Entry 7QQB (X-ray diffraction, 2.60 A resolution); this record covers chains A and L of the 4 polymer chains in the assembly.

== Chain A ==
Protein: Envelope polyprotein
Source organism: Puumala orthohantavirus
UniProtKB: chimeric construct of A0A0B4U5I0, A0A6M3W7M6: residues 20-381 from A0A0B4U5I0 (A0A0B4U5I0_9VIRU) positions 20-381 (same numbers); residues 426-860 from A0A6M3W7M6 positions 659-1093 (UniProt number = residue number + 233)
Chain sequence (889 residues; row label = number of the first residue in the row):
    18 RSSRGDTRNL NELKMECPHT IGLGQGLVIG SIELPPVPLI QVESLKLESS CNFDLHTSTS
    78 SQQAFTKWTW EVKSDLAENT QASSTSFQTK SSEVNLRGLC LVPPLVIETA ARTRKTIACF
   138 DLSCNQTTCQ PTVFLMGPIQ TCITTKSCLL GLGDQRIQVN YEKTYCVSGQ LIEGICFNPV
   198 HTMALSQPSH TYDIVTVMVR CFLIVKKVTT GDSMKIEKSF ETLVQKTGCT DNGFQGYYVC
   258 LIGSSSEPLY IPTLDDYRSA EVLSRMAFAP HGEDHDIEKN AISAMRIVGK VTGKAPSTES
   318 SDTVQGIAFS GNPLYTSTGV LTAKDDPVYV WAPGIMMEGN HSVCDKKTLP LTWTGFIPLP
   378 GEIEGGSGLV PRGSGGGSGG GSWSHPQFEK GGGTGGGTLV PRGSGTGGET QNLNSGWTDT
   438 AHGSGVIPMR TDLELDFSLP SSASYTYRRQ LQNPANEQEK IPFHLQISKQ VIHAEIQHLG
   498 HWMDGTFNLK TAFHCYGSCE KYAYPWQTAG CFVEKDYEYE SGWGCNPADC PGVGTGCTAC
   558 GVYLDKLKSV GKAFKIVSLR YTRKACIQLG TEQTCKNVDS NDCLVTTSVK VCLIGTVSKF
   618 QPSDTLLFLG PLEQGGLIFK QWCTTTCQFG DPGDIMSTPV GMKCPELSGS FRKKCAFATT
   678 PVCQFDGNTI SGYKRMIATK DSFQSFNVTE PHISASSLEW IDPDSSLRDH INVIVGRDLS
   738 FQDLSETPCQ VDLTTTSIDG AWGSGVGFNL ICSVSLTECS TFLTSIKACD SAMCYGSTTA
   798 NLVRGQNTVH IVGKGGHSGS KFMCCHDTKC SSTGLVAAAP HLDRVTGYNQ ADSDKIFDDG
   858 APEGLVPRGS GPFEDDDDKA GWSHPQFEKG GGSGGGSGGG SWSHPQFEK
Not modelled in the structure: 18-25, 200-203, 382-906
Sequence notes: expression tag (18-19, 861-906); conflict Asp362 (Glu in A0A0B4U5I0); linker (382-425)
Cystine bridges: Cys34-Cys159, Cys68-Cys165, Cys117-Cys136, Cys141-Cys146, Cys183-Cys193, Cys218-Cys257, Cys246-Cys361
Covalently attached groups: N-acetylglucosamine (NAG) linked to Asn142; glycan linked to Asn357

== Chain L ==
Protein: Single Chain Variable Fragment (scFv) of ADI-42898
Source organism: Homo sapiens
Notes: antibody fragment or engineered binder
Chain sequence (298 residues; each row starts with the number of its first residue; a row labelled like 27A-27E holds insertion residues (27A, then the next letters in order); numbers below 1 keep their minus sign (Arg-147 is residue -147)):
  -147 RSQVQLVESG GGVVQPGRSL RLSCAASGFT FSSYAMHWVR QAPGKGLEWV AVTWFDVSKK
   -87 DYADSVKGRF TISRDNSKNT LYLQMNSLRA EDTAVYYCAR NLIRYSGSYF PVHGMDVWGQ
   -27 GTTVTVSSGT GGSGGGGSGG GGSGGGASDI VMTQSPLSLP VTPGEPASIS CRSSQ
27A-27E SLLHT
    28 YGYNCLDWYL QRPGQSPQLL ISLGSYRASG VPDRFSGSGS GTDFTLKISR VEAEDVGVYY
    88 CMQALHPFTF GGGTKVEIKG PFEDDDDKAG WSHPQFEKGG GSGGGSGGGS WSHPQFEK
Not modelled in the structure: -147 to 0, 105-145
Cystine bridges: Cys23-Cys88

== How chain A and chain L interact ==
Residue-residue contacts - 8 pairs, chain A then chain L:
  Lys90(A) with Ser56(L)
  Glu95(A) with Tyr53(L), hydrogen bond (backbone-side chain)
  Asn96(A) with Tyr30(L), hydrogen bond (backbone-side chain); Tyr53(L), hydrogen bond (backbone-side chain)
  Thr97(A) with Tyr53(L)
  Gln98(A) with Tyr30(L); Leu50(L)
  Thr102(A) with Ser56(L)
Other interface residues (no listed pair), chain A (7 interface residues in all): Ala94
The authors on this interface:
  - epitope / paratope residues, chain L: Tyr30(L), Tyr53(L)
  - hot spots on chain L (mutagenesis) - Y30A (about 90-fold): decreased binding to PUUV

== In short ==
The interface between chain A and chain L involves 7 residues on one side and 4 on the other, with 3 hydrogen
bonds. Polar contacts include Glu95(A)-Tyr53(L), Asn96(A)-Tyr30(L) and Asn96(A)-Tyr53(L). Covalently linked
N-acetylglucosamine: at Asn142(A). From the paper: Y30A of chain L reduces binding to PUUV; epitope/paratope
residues Tyr30(L) and Tyr53(L).
Chain A is Envelope polyprotein (Puumala orthohantavirus) and chain L is Single Chain Variable Fragment (scFv)
of ADI-42898 (Homo sapiens); the structure, Crystal structure of the envelope glycoprotein complex of Puumala
virus in complex with the scFv fragment ..., was determined by X-ray diffraction.
